PDB entry 7RCD | X-ray diffraction, 2.45 A resolution | chains A and C of the 3 polymer chains in the assembly

[Chain A]
Molecule: I-OnuI_e-hPD1-c
From: Synthetic construct
Sequence (300 residues; row label = number of the first residue in the row):
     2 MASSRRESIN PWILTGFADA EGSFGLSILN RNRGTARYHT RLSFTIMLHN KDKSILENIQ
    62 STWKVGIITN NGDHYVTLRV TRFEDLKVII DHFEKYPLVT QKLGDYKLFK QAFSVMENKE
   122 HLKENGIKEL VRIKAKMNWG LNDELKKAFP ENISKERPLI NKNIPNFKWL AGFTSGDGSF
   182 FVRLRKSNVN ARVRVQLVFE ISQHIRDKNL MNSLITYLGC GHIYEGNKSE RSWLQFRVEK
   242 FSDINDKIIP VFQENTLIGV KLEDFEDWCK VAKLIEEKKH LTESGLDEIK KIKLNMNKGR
Disordered / not traced: 2-6, 32-36, 156, 300-301
Metal / ion sites: Ca2+ site 1: Ala21, Asp178 (shared with 1 residue of chain B; DC16(C) of chain C); Ca2+ site 2: Glu22, Gly177 (shared with 1 residue of chain B; DT15(C) of chain C)

[Chain C]
Molecule: 26-nt DNA strand
Sequence (26 nucleotides; row label = number of the first residue in the row):
     1 CCGCGCCTGT GGGATCTGCA TGCCCC
Metal / ion sites: Ca2+ site 1: DT15 (shared with Glu22(A), Gly177(A) of chain A; 1 residue of chain B); Ca2+ site 2: DC16 (shared with Ala21(A), Asp178(A) of chain A; 1 residue of chain B)

[Chain A / chain C interface]
Residue-residue contacts - 49 pairs, chain A then chain C:
  Ala21(A) - DC16(C)  phosphate contact
  Glu22(A) - DT15(C)  phosphate contact
  Glu22(A) - DC16(C)  phosphate contact
  Gly23(A) - DC16(C)  sugar contact
  Gly23(A) - DT17(C)  phosphate contact
  Ser24(A) - DC16(C)  sugar contact
  Ser24(A) - DT17(C)  hydrogen bond to the phosphate
  Thr46(A) - DT17(C)  base contact
  Met48(A) - DT15(C)  sugar contact
  Met48(A) - DC16(C)  base contact
  Met48(A) - DT17(C)  base contact
  Leu49(A) - DT15(C)  sugar contact
  His50(A) - DA14(C)  phosphate contact
  His50(A) - DT15(C)  hydrogen bond to the phosphate
  Tyr76(A) - DG13(C)  phosphate contact
  Tyr76(A) - DA14(C)  hydrogen bond to the phosphate
  Tyr76(A) - DT15(C)  base contact
  Arg80(A) - DG18(C)  base contact
  Arg80(A) - DC19(C)  base contact
  Lys103(A) - DT17(C)  salt bridge to the phosphate
  Lys135(A) - DG18(C)  salt bridge to the phosphate
  Asn139(A) - DT17(C)  phosphate contact
  Asn139(A) - DG18(C)  phosphate contact
  Trp140(A) - DT17(C)  sugar contact
  Trp140(A) - DG18(C)  hydrogen bond to the phosphate
  Asn143(A) - DC19(C)  phosphate contact
  Asp178(A) - DC16(C)  phosphate contact
  Arg186(A) - DG5(C)  hydrogen bond to the base
  Asn191(A) - DG3(C)  phosphate contact
  Arg195(A) - DC4(C)  phosphate contact
  Arg195(A) - DG5(C)  hydrogen bond to the base
  Gln197(A) - DG5(C)  base contact
  His223(A) - DC6(C)  salt bridge to the phosphate
  His223(A) - DC7(C)  salt bridge to the phosphate
  Tyr225(A) - DC6(C)  sugar contact
  Tyr225(A) - DC7(C)  base contact
  Tyr225(A) - DT8(C)  base contact
  Arg232(A) - DT10(C)  base contact
  Trp234(A) - DT10(C)  base contact
  Gln236(A) - DG9(C)  base contact
  Gln236(A) - DT10(C)  base contact
  Arg238(A) - DC7(C)  base contact
  Arg238(A) - DT8(C)  hydrogen bond to the base
  Arg238(A) - DG9(C)  hydrogen bond to the base
  Glu240(A) - DC6(C)  base contact
  Glu240(A) - DC7(C)  hydrogen bond to the base
  Lys241(A) - DG5(C)  phosphate contact
  Lys241(A) - DC6(C)  phosphate contact
  Phe242(A) - DG5(C)  hydrogen bond to the phosphate
Other interface residues (no listed pair), chain A (34 interface residues in all): Phe25, Met138, Gly141, Ser243, His281
Other interface residues (no listed pair), chain C (17 interface residues in all): DC2, DG11

[Summary]
34 residues of chain A face 17 of chain C across their interface, with 10 hydrogen bonds and 4 salt bridges.
Polar contacts include Arg186(A)-DG5(C), Arg195(A)-DG5(C) and Arg238(A)-DT8(C). The Ca2+ site 2 is built by
Ala21(A), Asp178(A) and DC16(C).
Here chain A is I-OnuI_e-hPD1-c (Synthetic construct) and chain C is a 26-nt DNA strand. Entry 7RCD (Second
stage reengineered variant of I-OnuI targeting human PD1 gene with activity enhancing substitutions) was
determined by X-ray diffraction.
